PDB entry 2AFI | X-ray diffraction, 3.10 A resolution | chains C and D of the 8 polymer chains in the assembly

# Chain C
Name: Nitrogenase molybdenum-iron protein
Organism: Azotobacter vinelandii
Notes: EC 1.18.6.1
UniProtKB: P07328 (NIFD_AZOVI); residues 2-492 here correspond to UniProt positions 1-491 (UniProt number = residue number - 1)
Sequence (491 residues; row label = number of the first residue in the row):
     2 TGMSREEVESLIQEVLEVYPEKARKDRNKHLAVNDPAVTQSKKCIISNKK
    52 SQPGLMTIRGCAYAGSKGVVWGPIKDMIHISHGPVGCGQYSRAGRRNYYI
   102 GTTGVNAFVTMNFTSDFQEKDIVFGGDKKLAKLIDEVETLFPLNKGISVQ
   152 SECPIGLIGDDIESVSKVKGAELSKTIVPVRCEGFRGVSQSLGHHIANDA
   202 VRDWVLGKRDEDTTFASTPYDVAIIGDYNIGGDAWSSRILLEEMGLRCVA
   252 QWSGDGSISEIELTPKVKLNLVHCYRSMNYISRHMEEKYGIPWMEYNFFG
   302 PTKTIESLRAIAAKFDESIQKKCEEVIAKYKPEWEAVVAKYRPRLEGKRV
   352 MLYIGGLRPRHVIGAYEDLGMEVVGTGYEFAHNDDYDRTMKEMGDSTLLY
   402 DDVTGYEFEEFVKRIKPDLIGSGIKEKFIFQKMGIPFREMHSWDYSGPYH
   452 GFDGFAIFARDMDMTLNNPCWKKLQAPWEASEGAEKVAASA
Disordered / not traced: 2-4, 481-492
Bound ions: fe(8)-S(7) cluster Fe: C62, C88, C154 (shared with C70(D), C95(D), C153(D) of chain D); fe(7)-mo-S(9)-n cluster Fe near C275 (its only coordinating residue here)
Ligand contacts:
  - fe(7)-mo-S(9)-n cluster (CFN): V70, R96, H195, Y229, I231, C275, S278, I355, G356, G357, L358, R359, P360, F381, H442
  - fe(8)-S(7) cluster (CLF): C62, Y64, P85, G87, C88, Y91, E153, C154, G185
  - 3-hydroxy-3-carboxy-adipic acid (HCA): A65, R96, Q191, G424, I425, K426, H442

# Chain D
Name: Nitrogenase molybdenum-iron protein
Organism: Azotobacter vinelandii
Notes: EC 1.18.6.1
UniProtKB: P07329 (NIFK_AZOVI); residues 2-523 here correspond to UniProt positions 1-522 (UniProt number = residue number - 1)
Sequence (522 residues; each row starts with the number of its first residue):
     2 SQQVDKIKASYPLFLDQDYKDMLAKKRDGFEEKYPQDKIDEVFQWTTTKE
    52 YQELNFQREALTVNPAKACQPLGAVLCALGFEKTMPYVHGSQGCVAYFRS
   102 YFNRHFREPVSCVSDSMTEDAAVFGGQQNMKDGLQNCKATYKPDMIAVST
   152 TCMAEVIGDDLNAFINNSKKEGFIPDEFPVPFAHTPSFVGSHVTGWDNMF
   202 EGIARYFTLKSMDDKVVGSNKKINIVPGFETYLGNFRVIKRMLSEMGVGY
   252 SLLSDPEEVLDTPADGQFRMYAGGTTQEEMKDAPNALNTVLLQPWHLEKT
   302 KKFVEGTWKHEVPKLNIPMGLDWTDEFLMKVSEISGQPIPASLTKERGRL
   352 VDMMTDSHTWLHGKRFALWGDPDFVMGLVKFLLELGCEPVHILCHNGNKR
   402 WKKAVDAILAASPYGKNATVYIGKDLWHLRSLVFTDKPDFMIGNSYGKFI
   452 QRDTLHKGKEFEVPLIRIGFPIFDRHHLHRSTTLGYEGAMQILTTLVNSI
   502 LERLDEETRGMQATDYNHDLVR
Bound ions: fe(8)-S(7) cluster Fe: C70, C95, C153 (shared with C62(C), C88(C), C154(C) of chain C); Ca2+ site 1: R108, E109 (shared with 2 residues of chain B); Ca2+ site 2: D353, D357 (shared with 2 residues of chain B)
Ligand contacts: fe(8)-S(7) cluster (CLF): C70, P72, S92, G94, C95, Y98, F99, T152, C153, S188

# Chain C / chain D interface
Contacting residue pairs - 195 pairs, chain C then chain D:
  V19(C) with A140(D); K143(D)
  Y20(C) with T141(D)
  P21(C) with Q136(D); N137(D); A140(D), hydrophobic
  K23(C) with Q129(D); D133(D), salt bridge
  A24(C) with N137(D)
  S52(C) with Q93(D)
  Q53(C) with N137(D)
  P54(C) with S115(D); D116(D); N130(D); D133(D); G134(D); N137(D), hydrogen bond (backbone-side chain)
  G55(C) with S115(D), hydrogen bond (backbone-backbone); G134(D); C138(D); Y142(D)
  L56(C) with N137(D); T141(D); Y142(D), hydrogen bond (backbone-side chain)
  M57(C) with M86(D), hydrophobic; R100(D), hydrogen bond; C113(D); V114(D), hydrophobic; Y142(D); M271(D), hydrophobic
  T58(C) with Q93(D)
  R60(C) with Q93(D); A97(D)
  G61(C) with Q93(D), hydrogen bond (backbone-side chain); G94(D)
  C62(C) with G94(D)
  Y64(C) with Y98(D)
  A65(C) with Y98(D)
  K76(C) with E32(D), salt bridge
  P85(C) with C153(D), hydrophobic; S188(D)
  V86(C) with P66(D), hydrophobic; K68(D); A69(D); C70(D)
  G87(C) with C70(D)
  Q90(C) with P66(D), hydrogen bond (side chain-backbone); K68(D); Y102(D), hydrogen bond; Y447(D)
  Y91(C) with A69(D); C70(D), hydrogen bond (side chain-backbone); L73(D); Y98(D), hydrophobic; F99(D), hydrophobic; Y102(D), hydrophobic
  S92(C) with Y98(D)
  R93(C) with N65(D), hydrogen bond; Y447(D); F450(D)
  G95(C) with R105(D)
  Y99(C) with S11(D)
  T103(C) with I40(D)
  T104(C) with R453(D)
  V106(C) with I40(D); V43(D), hydrophobic; F44(D), hydrophobic
  N107(C) with K34(D); I40(D)
  M112(C) with V64(D), hydrophobic; N65(D); W428(D), hydrophobic
  N113(C) with T63(D); V64(D); N65(D), hydrogen bond (backbone-backbone); P66(D)
  F114(C) with T63(D); V64(D), hydrophobic
  T115(C) with T63(D), hydrogen bond (backbone-backbone)
  S116(C) with A61(D)
  D117(C) with T63(D); K68(D), salt bridge
  F118(C) with F189(D)
  Q119(C) with K68(D); F189(D)
  E120(C) with F189(D); V190(D)
  I123(C) with V157(D), hydrophobic; F189(D), hydrophobic
  K130(C) with A61(D)
  K133(C) with E60(D), salt bridge; A61(D)
  L134(C) with A61(D); L62(D), hydrophobic
  E137(C) with R59(D); E60(D), hydrogen bond (side chain-backbone); A61(D), hydrogen bond (side chain-backbone); L62(D), hydrogen bond (side chain-backbone)
  V138(C) with L62(D), hydrophobic
  T140(C) with W46(D)
  L141(C) with W46(D); Y52(D), hydrogen bond (backbone-side chain); L55(D); N56(D); R59(D)
  F142(C) with W428(D), hydrophobic
  P143(C) with W46(D)
  L144(C) with Y35(D); V43(D), hydrophobic
  K146(C) with E32(D), hydrogen bond (side chain-backbone); E33(D), hydrogen bond (side chain-backbone)
  C154(C) with S92(D)
  P155(C) with C153(D), hydrophobic
  L158(C) with M154(D), hydrophobic; V157(D), hydrophobic; I158(D), hydrophobic
  I159(C) with V157(D), hydrophobic
  F186(C) with T119(D); E120(D), hydrogen bond (backbone-backbone); M154(D), hydrophobic
  R187(C) with E120(D), salt bridge
  G188(C) with T119(D)
  V189(C) with Q93(D), hydrogen bond (backbone-side chain)
  R210(C) with E33(D), salt bridge
  F216(C) with F31(D), hydrophobic
  G232(C) with S11(D), hydrogen bond (backbone-side chain); F15(D)
  G233(C) with F15(D)
  W236(C) with F15(D), hydrophobic; Y20(D); M23(D); L24(D)
  S237(C) with Y20(D)
  R239(C) with M23(D); K27(D)
  I240(C) with D19(D); Y20(D), hydrophobic; M23(D)
  R248(C) with F31(D)
  C249(C) with F31(D)
  V250(C) with F31(D)
  Q252(C) with K27(D)
  D256(C) with K27(D), salt bridge; E32(D)
  S258(C) with E32(D)
  S260(C) with F31(D), hydrogen bond (side chain-backbone); E32(D), hydrogen bond (side chain-backbone); E33(D)
  E261(C) with K27(D), salt bridge; F31(D); E32(D)
  Y331(C) with S2(D)
  E334(C) with S2(D); Q3(D), hydrogen bond (side chain-backbone)
  K341(C) with V5(D), hydrogen bond (side chain-backbone)
  Y342(C) with I8(D)
  G406(C) with Y142(D)
  Y407(C) with T141(D); Y142(D), hydrogen bond (backbone-side chain)
  E410(C) with F269(D)
  I425(C) with S101(D); N104(D), hydrogen bond (backbone-side chain)
  K426(C) with A97(D); R100(D); S101(D); N104(D)
  F429(C) with N104(D); R108(D); E109(D); P110(D)
  I430(C) with P110(D), hydrophobic; F269(D), hydrophobic
  K433(C) with E109(D), salt bridge; P110(D); T263(D), hydrogen bond (side chain-backbone); A265(D); D266(D); G267(D), hydrogen bond (backbone-backbone); Q268(D)
  M434(C) with G267(D); F269(D), hydrophobic
  S447(C) with S11(D)
  G448(C) with A10(D); S11(D), hydrogen bond (backbone-backbone)
  P449(C) with F15(D), hydrophobic
  D454(C) with S2(D), hydrogen bond (side chain-backbone); Q3(D), hydrogen bond (backbone-side chain); Y20(D), hydrogen bond
  A457(C) with I8(D)
  I458(C) with Q3(D); I8(D), hydrophobic; K9(D)
  R461(C) with I8(D)
  L475(C) with A265(D); G267(D)
Other interface residues (no listed pair), chain C (112 interface residues in all): I59, D77, I81, I101, G102, G105, T111, S190, L264, K330, A337, V338, T405, Q432, G435
Other interface residues (no listed pair), chain D (97 interface residues in all): D6, L14, K39, S112, S117, M118, A123, P264, H396, D454

# Summary
The interface between chain C and chain D involves 112 residues on one side and 97 on the other, with 32
hydrogen bonds and 9 salt bridges. Polar contacts include K23(C)-D133(D), K76(C)-E32(D) and D117(C)-K68(D).
Fe(8)-S(7) cluster is bound between chain C and chain D.
Chain C is Nitrogenase molybdenum-iron protein and chain D is Nitrogenase molybdenum-iron protein, both from
Azotobacter vinelandii; the structure, Crystal Structure of MgADP bound Av2-Av1 Complex, was determined by
X-ray diffraction together with 4WZB and 2AFH from the same study.
